Entry 7QJ1 (electron microscopy, 7.00 A resolution (low resolution: residue-level contacts below are approximate; hydrogen-bond / salt-bridge calls are withheld)); this record covers chains G and H of the 16 polymer chains in the assembly.

[Chain G]
Protein: Gamma-tubulin complex component 2
Source organism: Homo sapiens
UniProtKB: Q9BSJ2 (GCP2_HUMAN); residues 1-902 here = UniProt positions 1-902
Amino-acid sequence (902 residues; each row starts with the number of its first residue):
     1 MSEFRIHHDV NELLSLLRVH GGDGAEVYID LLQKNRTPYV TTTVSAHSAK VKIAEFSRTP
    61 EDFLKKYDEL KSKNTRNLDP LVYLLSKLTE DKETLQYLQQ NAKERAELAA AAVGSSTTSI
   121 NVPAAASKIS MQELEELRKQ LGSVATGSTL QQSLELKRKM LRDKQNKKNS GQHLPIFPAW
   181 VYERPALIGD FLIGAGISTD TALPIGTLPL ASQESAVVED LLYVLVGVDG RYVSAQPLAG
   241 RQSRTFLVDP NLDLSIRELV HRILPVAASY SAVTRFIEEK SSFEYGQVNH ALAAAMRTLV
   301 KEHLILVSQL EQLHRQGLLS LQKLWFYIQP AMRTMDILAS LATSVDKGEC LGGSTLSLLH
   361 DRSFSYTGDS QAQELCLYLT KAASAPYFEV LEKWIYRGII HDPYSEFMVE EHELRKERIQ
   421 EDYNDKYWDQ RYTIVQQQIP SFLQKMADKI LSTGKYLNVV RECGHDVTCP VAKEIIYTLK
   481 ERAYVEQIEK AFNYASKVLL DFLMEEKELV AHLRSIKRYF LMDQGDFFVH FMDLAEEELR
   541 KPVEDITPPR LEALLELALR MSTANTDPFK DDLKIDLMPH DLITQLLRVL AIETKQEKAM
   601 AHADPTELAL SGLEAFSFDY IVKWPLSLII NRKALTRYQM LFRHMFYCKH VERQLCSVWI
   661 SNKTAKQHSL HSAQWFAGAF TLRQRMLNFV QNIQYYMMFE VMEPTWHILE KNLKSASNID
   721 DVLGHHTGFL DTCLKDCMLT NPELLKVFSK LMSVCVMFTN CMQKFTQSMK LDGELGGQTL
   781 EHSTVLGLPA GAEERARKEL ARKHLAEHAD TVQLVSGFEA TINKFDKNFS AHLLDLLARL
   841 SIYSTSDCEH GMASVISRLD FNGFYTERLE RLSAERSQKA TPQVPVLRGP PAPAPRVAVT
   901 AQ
Unresolved in the structure: 1-149, 192-200, 587-606, 664-673, 772-813, 845-850, 873-902
Curated features (UniProtKB/Swiss-Prot):
  - modified residue: Tyr83 (Phosphotyrosine)
  - natural variant: Arg297 (R297C: In CDCBM15; uncertain significance), Arg333 (R333C: In CDCBM15; uncertain significance), Ala615 (A615P: In CDCBM15; uncertain significance)

[Chain H]
Protein: Gamma-tubulin complex component 3
Source organism: Homo sapiens
UniProtKB: Q96CW5 (GCP3_HUMAN); residues 1-907 here = UniProt positions 1-907
Amino-acid sequence (907 residues; each row starts with the number of its first residue):
     1 MATPDQKSPN VLLQNLCCRI LGRSEADVAQ QFQYAVRVIG SNFAPTVERD EFLVAEKIKK
    61 ELIRQRREAD AALFSELHRK LHSQGVLKNK WSILYLLLSL SEDPRRQPSK VSSYATLFAQ
   121 ALPRDAHSTP YYYARPQTLP LSYQDRSAQS AQSSGSVGSS GISSIGLCAL SGPAPAPQSL
   181 LPGQSNQAPG VGDCLRQQLG SRLAWTLTAN QPSSQATTSK GVPSAVSRNM TRSRREGDTG
   241 GTMEITEAAL VRDILYVFQG IDGKNIKMNN TENCYKVEGK ANLSRSLRDT AVRLSELGWL
   301 HNKIRRYTDQ RSLDRSFGLV GQSFCAALHQ ELREYYRLLS VLHSQLQLED DQGVNLGLES
   361 SLTLRRLLVW TYDPKIRLKT LAALVDHCQG RKGGELASAV HAYTKTGDPY MRSLVQHILS
   421 LVSHPVLSFL YRWIYDGELE DTYHEFFVAS DPTVKTDRLW HDKYTLRKSM IPSFMTMDQS
   481 RKVLLIGKSI NFLHQVCHDQ TPTTKMIAVT KSAESPQDAA DLFTDLENAF QGKIDAAYFE
   541 TSKYLLDVLN KKYSLLDHMQ AMRRYLLLGQ GDFIRHLMDL LKPELVRPAT TLYQHNLTGI
   601 LETAVRATNA QFDSPEILRR LDVRLLEVSP GDTGWDVFSL DYHVDGPIAT VFTRECMSHY
   661 LRVFNFLWRA KRMEYILTDI RKGHMCNAKL LRNMPEFSGV LHQCHILASE MVHFIHQMQY
   721 YITFEVLECS WDELWNKVQQ AQDLDHIIAA HEVFLDTIIS RCLLDSDSRA LLNQLRAVFD
   781 QIIELQNAQD AIYRAALEEL QRRLQFEEKK KQREIEGQWG VTAAEEEEEN KRIGEFKESI
   841 PKMCSQLRIL THFYQGIVQQ FLVLLTTSSD ESLRFLSFRL DFNEHYKARE PRLRVSLGTR
   901 GRRSSHT
Unresolved in the structure: 1-244, 279-284, 348-360, 506-523, 812-826, 891-907
Curated features (UniProtKB/Swiss-Prot):
  - modified residue: Ala2 (N-acetylalanine), Ser113 (Phosphoserine)

[How chain G and chain H interact]
Contacting residue pairs (48; chain G residue first):
  Lys168(G) - Lys405(H)
  His173(G) - His387(H)
  Pro175(G) - Ala402(H)
  Pro175(G) - Tyr403(H)
  Ile176(G) - Tyr403(H)
  Pro178(G) - Asp386(H)
  Trp180(G) - Asp386(H)
  Arg184(G) - Glu272(H)
  Arg184(G) - Cys274(H)
  Arg184(G) - Glu296(H)
  Arg184(G) - Trp299(H)
  Ala186(G) - Arg293(H)
  Ala186(G) - Glu296(H)
  Ile188(G) - Arg293(H)
  Gly189(G) - Arg293(H)
  Thr201(G) - Arg285(H)
  Ala202(G) - Arg285(H)
  Leu222(G) - Arg365(H)
  Tyr223(G) - Arg365(H)
  Val226(G) - Arg365(H)
  Val228(G) - Arg293(H)
  Phe283(G) - Thr406(H)
  Gln287(G) - Lys405(H)
  Gln287(G) - Thr406(H)
  Gln287(G) - Gly407(H)
  Gln287(G) - Arg412(H)
  His290(G) - Thr406(H)
  His290(G) - Gly407(H)
  His290(G) - Asp408(H)
  Ala291(G) - Gly407(H)
  Ala294(G) - Asp408(H)
  Arg297(G) - Asp408(H)
  Arg297(G) - Tyr410(H)
  Val300(G) - Tyr372(H)
  Lys301(G) - Val369(H)
  Lys301(G) - Tyr372(H)
  Leu304(G) - Tyr372(H)
  Glu311(G) - Thr363(H)
  Glu311(G) - Leu364(H)
  Glu311(G) - Arg365(H)
  Glu311(G) - Arg366(H)
  Arg315(G) - Ser361(H)
  Arg315(G) - Thr363(H)
  Arg315(G) - Arg366(H)
  Glu389(G) - Arg412(H)
  Pro403(G) - Lys405(H)
  Tyr404(G) - Lys405(H)
  Pro549(G) - Arg874(H)
Also at the interface, not in a pair above, chain G (36 interface residues in all): Leu174, Leu187, Asp190, Phe191, Glu219
Also at the interface, not in a pair above, chain H (30 interface residues in all): Thr290, Val292, Asp373, Ala382, Ala383, Arg391

[In short]
36 residues of chain G and 30 residues of chain H are in contact.
Here chain G is Gamma-tubulin complex component 2 and chain H is Gamma-tubulin complex component 3, both from
Homo sapiens. Entry 7QJ1 (Structure of the recombinant human gamma-Tubulin Ring Complex 6-spoked assembly
intermediate (spokes 7-12, homogeneous dataset)) was determined by electron microscopy (same publication as
7QJ0, 7QJ2, 7QJ3, 7QJ4, 7QJD and 7QJE).
